PDB entry 6N57 | electron microscopy, 3.70 A resolution | chains I and J of the 7 polymer chains in the assembly

== Chain I ==
Protein: DNA-directed RNA polymerase subunit beta
Source organism: Escherichia coli
Notes: EC 2.7.7.6
UniProtKB: P0A8V2 (RPOB_ECOLI); residue numbers follow UniProt; this construct covers 1-1342
Chain sequence (1342 residues; each row starts with the number of its first residue):
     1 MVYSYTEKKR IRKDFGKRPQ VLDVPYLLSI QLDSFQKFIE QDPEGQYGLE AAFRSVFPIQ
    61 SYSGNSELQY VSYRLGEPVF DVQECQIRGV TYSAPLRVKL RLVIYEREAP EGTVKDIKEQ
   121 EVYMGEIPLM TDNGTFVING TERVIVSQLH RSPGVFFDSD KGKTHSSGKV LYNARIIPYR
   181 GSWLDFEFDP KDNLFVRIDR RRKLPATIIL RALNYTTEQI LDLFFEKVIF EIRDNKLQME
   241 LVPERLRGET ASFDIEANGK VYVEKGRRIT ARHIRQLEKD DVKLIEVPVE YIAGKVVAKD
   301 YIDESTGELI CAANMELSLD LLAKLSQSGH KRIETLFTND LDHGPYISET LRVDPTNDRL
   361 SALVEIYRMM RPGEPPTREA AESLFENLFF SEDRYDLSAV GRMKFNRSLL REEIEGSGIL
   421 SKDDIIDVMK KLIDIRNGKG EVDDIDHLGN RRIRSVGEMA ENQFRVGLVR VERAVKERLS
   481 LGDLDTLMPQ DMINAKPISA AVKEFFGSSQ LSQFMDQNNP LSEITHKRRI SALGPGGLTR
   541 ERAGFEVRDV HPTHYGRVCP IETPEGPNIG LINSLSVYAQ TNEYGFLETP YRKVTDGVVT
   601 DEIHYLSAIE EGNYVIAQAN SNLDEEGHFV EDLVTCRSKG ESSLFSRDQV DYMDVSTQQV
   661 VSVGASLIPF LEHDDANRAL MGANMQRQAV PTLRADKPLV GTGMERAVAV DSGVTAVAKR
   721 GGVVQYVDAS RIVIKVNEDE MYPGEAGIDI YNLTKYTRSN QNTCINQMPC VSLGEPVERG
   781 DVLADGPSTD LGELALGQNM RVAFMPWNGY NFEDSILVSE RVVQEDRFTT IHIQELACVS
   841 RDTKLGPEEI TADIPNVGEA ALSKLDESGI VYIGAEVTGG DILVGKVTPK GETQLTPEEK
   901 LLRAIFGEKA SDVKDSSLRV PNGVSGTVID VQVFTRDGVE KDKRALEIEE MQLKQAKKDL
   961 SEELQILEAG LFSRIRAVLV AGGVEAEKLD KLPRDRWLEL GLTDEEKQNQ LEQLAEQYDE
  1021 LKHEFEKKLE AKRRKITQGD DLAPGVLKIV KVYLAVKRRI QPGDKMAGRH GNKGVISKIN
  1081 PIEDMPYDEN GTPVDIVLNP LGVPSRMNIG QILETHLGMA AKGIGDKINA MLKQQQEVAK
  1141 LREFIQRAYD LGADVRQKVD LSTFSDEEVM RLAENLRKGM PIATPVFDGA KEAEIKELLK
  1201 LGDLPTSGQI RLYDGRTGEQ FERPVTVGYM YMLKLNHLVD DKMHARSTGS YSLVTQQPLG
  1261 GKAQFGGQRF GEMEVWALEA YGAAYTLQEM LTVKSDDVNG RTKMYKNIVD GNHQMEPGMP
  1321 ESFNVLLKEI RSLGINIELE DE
Unresolved in the structure: 1
Residues lining bound ligands: chapso (1N7): Gln-725, Glu-962, Gln-965, Ile-966, Ala-969, Arg-994
UniProt features mapped onto this chain:
  - modified residue (N6-acetyllysine): Lys-1022, Lys-1200
  - mutagenesis: Ile-561 (I561S: Resistant to antibiotics salinamide A and B), Ile-569 (I569S: Resistant to antibiotics salinamide A and B), Ala-665 (A665E: Resistant to antibiotics salinamide A and B), Asp-675 (D675A/G: Resistant to antibiotics salinamide A and B), Asn-677 (N677H/K: Resistant to antibiotics salinamide A and B), Leu-680 (L680M: Resistant to antibiotics salinamide A and B), Glu-813 (E813K: Disrupts the enzyme's active center)

== Chain J ==
Protein: DNA-directed RNA polymerase subunit beta'
Source organism: Escherichia coli
Notes: EC 2.7.7.6
UniProtKB: P0A8T7 (RPOC_ECOLI); numbering as in UniProt (aligned over 2-1407)
Chain sequence (1430 residues; row label = number of the first residue in the row):
     1 VKDLLKFLKA QTKTEEFDAI KIALASPDMI RSWSFGEVKK PETINYRTFK PERDGLFCAR
    61 IFGPVKDYEC LCGKYKRLKH RGVICEKCGV EVTQTKVRRE RMGHIELASP TAHIWFLKSL
   121 PSRIGLLLDM PLRDIERVLY FESYVVIEGG MTNLERQQIL TEEQYLDALE EFGDEFDAKM
   181 GAEAIQALLK SMDLEQECEQ LREELNETNS ETKRKKLTKR IKLLEAFVQS GNKPEWMILT
   241 VLPVLPPDLR PLVPLDGGRF ATSDLNDLYR RVINRNNRLK RLLDLAAPDI IVRNEKRMLQ
   301 EAVDALLDNG RRGRAITGSN KRPLKSLADM IKGKQGRFRQ NLLGKRVDYS GRSVITVGPY
   361 LRLHQCGLPK KMALELFKPF IYGKLELRGL ATTIKAAKKM VEREEAVVWD ILDEVIREHP
   421 VLLNRAPTLH RLGIQAFEPV LIEGKAIQLH PLVCAAYNAD FDGDQMAVHV PLTLEAQLEA
   481 RALMMSTNNI LSPANGEPII VPSQDVVLGL YYMTRDCVNA KGEGMVLTGP KEAERLYRSG
   541 LASLHARVKV RITEYEKDAN GELVAKTSLK DTTVGRAILW MIVPKGLPYS IVNQALGKKA
   601 ISKMLNTCYR ILGLKPTVIF ADQIMYTGFA YAARSGASVG IDDMVIPEKK HEIISEAEAE
   661 VAEIQEQFQS GLVTAGERYN KVIDIWAAAN DRVSKAMMDN LQTETVINRD GQEEKQVSFN
   721 SIYMMADSGA RGSAAQIRQL AGMRGLMAKP DGSIIETPIT ANFREGLNVL QYFISTHGAR
   781 KGLADTALKT ANSGYLTRRL VDVAQDLVVT EDDCGTHEGI MMTPVIEGGD VKEPLRDRVL
   841 GRVTAEDVLK PGTADILVPR NTLLHEQWCD LLEENSVDAV KVRSVVSCDT DFGVCAHCYG
   901 RDLARGHIIN KGEAIGVIAA QSIGEPGTQL TMRTFHIGGA ASRAAAESSI QVKNKGSIKL
   961 SNVKSVVNSS GKLVITSRNT ELKLIDEFGR TKESYKVPYG AVLAKGDGEQ VAGGETVANW
  1021 DPHTMPVITE VSGFVRFTDM IDGQTITRQT DELTGLSSLV VLDSAERTAG GKDLRPALKI
  1081 VDAQGNDVLI PGTDMPAQYF LPGKAIVQLE DGVQISSGDT LARIPQESGG TKDITGGLPR
  1141 VADLFEARRP KEPAILAEIS GIVSFGKETK GKRRLVITPV DGSDPYEEMI PKWRQLNVFE
  1201 GERVERGDVI SDGPEAPHDI LRLRGVHAVT RYIVNEVQDV YRLQGVKIND KHIEVIVRQM
  1261 LRKATIVNAG SSDFLEGEQV EYSRVKIANR ELEANGKVGA TYSRDLLGIT KASLATESFI
  1321 SAASFQETTR VLTEAAVAGK RDELRGLKEN VIVGRLIPAG TGYAYHQDRM RRRAAGEAPA
  1381 APQVTAEDAS ASLAELLNAG LGGSDNELEL EVLFQGPSSG HHHHHHHHHH
Unresolved in the structure: 1-14, 939-947, 1127-1131, 1376-1430
Differences from the reference sequence: expression tag (1, 1408-1430)
Bound ions: Zn2+ site 1: Cys-70, Cys-72, Cys-85, Cys-88; Mg2+: Asp-460, Asp-462, Asp-464; Zn2+ site 2: Cys-814, Cys-888, Cys-895, Cys-898
Residues lining bound ligands: chapso (1N7): Phe-935, Ile-937, Leu-1243, Gln-1244
UniProt features mapped onto this chain:
  - binding site (Zn(2+)): Cys-70, Cys-72, Cys-85, Cys-88, Cys-814, Cys-888, Cys-895, Cys-898
  - binding site (Mg(2+)): Asp-460, Asp-462, Asp-464
  - modified residue: Lys-983 (N6-acetyllysine)
  - mutagenesis: Gln-504 (Q504P: Resistant to antibiotics salinamide A and B), Asn-690 (N690D: Resistant to antibiotics salinamide A and B), Met-697 (M697V: Resistant to antibiotics salinamide A and B), Ala-735 (A735T: Resistant to antibiotics salinamide A and B), Arg-738 (R738C/H/P/S: Resistant to antibiotics salinamide A and B), Ala-748 (A748E: Resistant to antibiotics salinamide A and B), Pro-758 (P758S/T: Resistant to antibiotics salinamide A and B), Phe-763 (F763C: Resistant to antibiotics salinamide A and B), Ser-775 (S775A: Resistant to antibiotics salinamide A and B), Ala-779 (A779T/V: Resistant to antibiotics salinamide A and B), Arg-780 (R780C: Resistant to antibiotics salinamide A and B), Gly-782 (G782A/C: Resistant to antibiotics salinamide A and B), 1 further mutagenesis entry in UniProt
From the paper describing this entry:
  - conformationally variable residues (helix shift): Leu-788

== Interface between chain I and chain J ==
Pairs across the interface (320):
  Phe-545(I) / Lys-781(J)
  Arg-548(I) / Arg-780(J)
  Asp-549(I) / Pro-750(J)
  Val-550(I) / His-777(J)  hydrogen bond (backbone-side chain)
  Tyr-555(I) / Val-769(J)
  Cys-559(I) / Arg-780(J)
  Pro-560(I) / Phe-773(J)  hydrophobic
  Pro-560(I) / Thr-776(J)
  Pro-560(I) / Arg-780(J)  hydrogen bond (backbone-side chain)
  Ile-561(I) / Tyr-772(J)
  Thr-563(I) / Arg-780(J)
  Gly-566(I) / Ala-787(J)
  Ile-569(I) / Leu-783(J)  hydrophobic
  Ile-569(I) / Ala-784(J)
  Ile-569(I) / Ala-787(J)  hydrophobic
  Asn-573(I) / Arg-780(J)
  Gln-618(I) / Leu-770(J)
  Asn-620(I) / Asn-768(J)
  Glu-641(I) / Glu-756(J)
  Ser-642(I) / Thr-757(J)
  Thr-657(I) / Val-769(J)
  Val-660(I) / Val-769(J)  hydrophobic
  Val-660(I) / Phe-773(J)  hydrophobic
  Leu-671(I) / Tyr-772(J)
  Glu-672(I) / Leu-767(J)  hydrogen bond (backbone-backbone)
  His-673(I) / Phe-763(J)  hydrogen bond (side chain-backbone)
  His-673(I) / Arg-764(J)
  His-673(I) / Glu-765(J)  hydrogen bond (side chain-backbone)
  His-673(I) / Gly-766(J)
  Asp-674(I) / Phe-763(J)
  Asp-674(I) / Tyr-772(J)
  Asp-675(I) / Arg-744(J)  salt bridge
  Asp-675(I) / Phe-763(J)
  Asp-675(I) / Tyr-772(J)
  Ala-676(I) / Tyr-772(J)
  Ala-676(I) / Ala-779(J)  hydrophobic
  Asn-677(I) / Ala-779(J)  hydrogen bond (side chain-backbone)
  Asn-677(I) / Leu-783(J)
  Ala-679(I) / Tyr-772(J)
  Leu-680(I) / Leu-783(J)  hydrophobic
  Phe-804(I) / Ser-638(J)  hydrogen bond (backbone-side chain)
  Met-805(I) / Ala-633(J)
  Pro-806(I) / Ala-632(J)
  Pro-806(I) / Ala-637(J)
  Trp-807(I) / Ala-633(J)  hydrophobic
  Asn-808(I) / Pro-359(J)
  Asn-808(I) / Phe-629(J)
  Asn-808(I) / Ala-633(J)
  Gly-809(I) / Val-357(J)
  Gly-809(I) / Pro-359(J)
  Gly-809(I) / Phe-629(J)
  Tyr-810(I) / Val-357(J)
  Tyr-810(I) / Pro-359(J)
  Asn-811(I) / Asp-505(J)
  Phe-812(I) / Val-357(J)  hydrophobic
  Phe-812(I) / Ser-503(J)
  Phe-812(I) / Gln-504(J)  hydrogen bond (backbone-side chain)
  Phe-812(I) / Asp-505(J)
  Phe-812(I) / Phe-629(J)  hydrophobic
  Glu-813(I) / Asp-460(J)
  Glu-813(I) / Phe-461(J)
  Glu-813(I) / Gln-504(J)  hydrogen bond (backbone-side chain)
  Asp-814(I) / Asp-460(J)
  Ser-815(I) / Val-357(J)
  Ser-815(I) / Phe-461(J)
  Arg-841(I) / Asp-256(J)
  Gln-894(I) / Arg-77(J)
  Pro-1044(I) / Gly-257(J)
  Pro-1062(I) / Ala-446(J)
  Gly-1063(I) / Val-354(J)
  Lys-1065(I) / Asp-462(J)  hydrogen bond (side chain-backbone)
  Lys-1073(I) / Asp-462(J)  salt bridge
  Val-1075(I) / Val-354(J)  hydrophobic
  Val-1075(I) / Ile-355(J)
  Val-1075(I) / Phe-461(J)
  Val-1075(I) / Asp-462(J)
  Val-1075(I) / Gly-463(J)
  Ser-1077(I) / Thr-356(J)
  Ser-1077(I) / Val-357(J)
  Asn-1099(I) / Gln-504(J)
  Asn-1099(I) / Asp-505(J)  hydrogen bond
  Pro-1100(I) / Ala-637(J)
  Pro-1100(I) / Ser-638(J)
  Pro-1100(I) / Met-725(J)
  Leu-1101(I) / Gln-504(J)
  Leu-1101(I) / Asp-505(J)
  Leu-1101(I) / Met-725(J)  hydrophobic
  Leu-1101(I) / Ala-730(J)  hydrophobic
  Leu-1101(I) / Arg-731(J)  hydrogen bond (backbone-side chain)
  Pro-1104(I) / Ile-722(J)  hydrophobic
  Pro-1104(I) / Met-725(J)  hydrophobic
  Pro-1104(I) / Gln-736(J)
  Ser-1105(I) / Arg-731(J)  hydrogen bond
  Ser-1105(I) / Gln-736(J)  hydrogen bond (backbone-side chain)
  Arg-1106(I) / Arg-731(J)
  Met-1107(I) / Gln-736(J)
  Met-1107(I) / Gln-739(J)
  Met-1107(I) / Leu-740(J)  hydrophobic
  Met-1107(I) / Phe-763(J)  hydrophobic
  Ile-1109(I) / Ile-641(J)  hydrophobic
  Ile-1109(I) / Met-644(J)  hydrophobic
  Ile-1109(I) / Phe-763(J)
  Ile-1112(I) / Val-639(J)  hydrophobic
  Ile-1112(I) / Ile-641(J)
  Leu-1113(I) / Ile-641(J)  hydrophobic
  His-1116(I) / Ile-641(J)
  Phe-1187(I) / Leu-767(J)
  Phe-1187(I) / Tyr-772(J)  hydrophobic
  Glu-1192(I) / Ile-641(J)
  Glu-1192(I) / Arg-764(J)  salt bridge
  Lys-1196(I) / Asp-642(J)  salt bridge
  Ser-1207(I) / Asp-642(J)
  Gln-1209(I) / Gly-640(J)
  Gln-1209(I) / Asp-643(J)  hydrogen bond
  Glu-1219(I) / Arg-538(J)  salt bridge
  Glu-1219(I) / Arg-634(J)  salt bridge
  Phe-1221(I) / Ala-633(J)
  Glu-1222(I) / Tyr-512(J)  hydrogen bond
  Glu-1222(I) / Tyr-537(J)
  Glu-1222(I) / Arg-634(J)
  Glu-1222(I) / Ser-635(J)
  Glu-1222(I) / Gly-636(J)
  Arg-1223(I) / Tyr-512(J)
  Arg-1223(I) / Ser-635(J)
  Arg-1223(I) / Gly-636(J)
  Arg-1223(I) / Ala-637(J)
  Arg-1223(I) / Phe-719(J)  hydrogen bond (side chain-backbone)
  Arg-1223(I) / Ser-721(J)  hydrogen bond
  Arg-1223(I) / Met-724(J)
  Val-1225(I) / Gly-636(J)
  Val-1225(I) / Ser-638(J)
  Thr-1226(I) / Ser-638(J)  hydrogen bond
  Thr-1226(I) / Val-639(J)  hydrogen bond (side chain-backbone)
  Thr-1226(I) / Gly-640(J)
  Val-1239(I) / Lys-445(J)
  Asp-1240(I) / Lys-445(J)
  Lys-1242(I) / Arg-352(J)
  Lys-1242(I) / Gln-465(J)
  Met-1243(I) / Arg-352(J)
  Met-1243(I) / Met-372(J)  hydrophobic
  Met-1243(I) / Lys-445(J)
  His-1244(I) / Gly-351(J)
  His-1244(I) / Arg-352(J)  hydrogen bond (backbone-backbone)
  Ala-1245(I) / Ser-350(J)
  Ala-1245(I) / Gly-351(J)
  Ala-1245(I) / Glu-375(J)
  Arg-1246(I) / Asp-348(J)  salt bridge
  Arg-1246(I) / Tyr-349(J)  hydrogen bond (backbone-backbone)
  Arg-1246(I) / Ser-350(J)  hydrogen bond (backbone-backbone)
  Ser-1247(I) / Asp-348(J)
  Ser-1247(I) / Tyr-349(J)
  Ser-1247(I) / Glu-375(J)
  Ser-1247(I) / Lys-378(J)
  Tyr-1251(I) / Asp-348(J)  hydrogen bond
  Leu-1253(I) / Arg-99(J)
  Leu-1253(I) / Pro-251(J)  hydrophobic
  Val-1254(I) / Arg-99(J)  hydrogen bond (backbone-side chain)
  Val-1254(I) / Leu-249(J)
  Val-1254(I) / Arg-337(J)
  Thr-1255(I) / Arg-337(J)
  Gln-1257(I) / Asn-341(J)  hydrogen bond
  Gln-1257(I) / Lys-345(J)
  Pro-1258(I) / Arg-346(J)
  Pro-1258(I) / Asp-348(J)
  Gln-1264(I) / Arg-352(J)
  Gly-1267(I) / Arg-346(J)
  Gly-1267(I) / Val-347(J)
  Gly-1267(I) / Ser-350(J)
  Gln-1268(I) / Arg-346(J)
  Gln-1268(I) / Val-347(J)
  Gln-1268(I) / Ser-350(J)  hydrogen bond (backbone-side chain)
  Gln-1268(I) / Gly-351(J)
  Gln-1268(I) / Arg-352(J)
  Gln-1268(I) / Ala-467(J)
  Arg-1269(I) / Gln-340(J)
  Arg-1269(I) / Arg-346(J)
  Phe-1270(I) / Leu-343(J)
  Phe-1270(I) / Gly-344(J)
  Phe-1270(I) / Lys-345(J)  hydrogen bond (backbone-backbone)
  Phe-1270(I) / Val-347(J)  hydrophobic
  Phe-1270(I) / His-469(J)
  Gly-1271(I) / Leu-343(J)
  Gly-1271(I) / Gly-344(J)
  Glu-1272(I) / Leu-343(J)
  Glu-1272(I) / Arg-798(J)  salt bridge
  Glu-1272(I) / Lys-1348(J)  salt bridge
  Met-1273(I) / Thr-428(J)
  Glu-1274(I) / Asn-424(J)
  Glu-1274(I) / Ala-426(J)
  Glu-1274(I) / Thr-428(J)
  Glu-1274(I) / Ile-434(J)
  Trp-1276(I) / Arg-798(J)
  Trp-1276(I) / Val-801(J)  hydrophobic
  Trp-1276(I) / Val-917(J)
  Trp-1276(I) / Gln-921(J)
  Ala-1277(I) / Thr-428(J)
  Ala-1277(I) / Ile-434(J)  hydrophobic
  Ala-1277(I) / Gln-921(J)
  Leu-1278(I) / Met-484(J)  hydrophobic
  Glu-1279(I) / Gln-805(J)  hydrogen bond
  Glu-1279(I) / Ala-914(J)
  Glu-1279(I) / Val-917(J)
  Glu-1279(I) / Leu-1347(J)
  Glu-1279(I) / Val-1351(J)
  Glu-1279(I) / Ile-1357(J)
  Ala-1280(I) / Arg-431(J)
  Ala-1280(I) / Ile-918(J)  hydrophobic
  Tyr-1281(I) / Arg-431(J)  hydrogen bond (side chain-backbone)
  Tyr-1281(I) / Ile-434(J)  hydrogen bond (side chain-backbone)
  Tyr-1281(I) / Leu-483(J)
  Tyr-1281(I) / Met-484(J)  hydrophobic
  Tyr-1281(I) / Asn-489(J)  hydrogen bond
  Gly-1282(I) / Gly-1360(J)
  Gly-1282(I) / Thr-1361(J)  hydrogen bond (backbone-backbone)
  Ala-1283(I) / Glu-479(J)
  Ala-1283(I) / Met-484(J)  hydrophobic
  Ala-1284(I) / Glu-479(J)  hydrogen bond (backbone-side chain)
  Ala-1284(I) / Ile-1357(J)
  Ala-1284(I) / Thr-1361(J)
  Ala-1284(I) / Gly-1362(J)
  Tyr-1285(I) / Glu-475(J)
  Tyr-1285(I) / Glu-479(J)  hydrogen bond (backbone-side chain)
  Tyr-1285(I) / Leu-1356(J)
  Tyr-1285(I) / Thr-1361(J)
  Thr-1286(I) / Ala-476(J)  hydrogen bond (side chain-backbone)
  Thr-1286(I) / Glu-479(J)  hydrogen bond (backbone-side chain)
  Leu-1287(I) / Ile-1357(J)  hydrophobic
  Gln-1288(I) / Leu-1356(J)
  Glu-1289(I) / Pro-471(J)
  Glu-1289(I) / Leu-472(J)  hydrogen bond (side chain-backbone)
  Glu-1289(I) / Thr-473(J)  hydrogen bond (side chain-backbone)
  Glu-1289(I) / Ala-476(J)
  Met-1290(I) / Val-347(J)
  Leu-1291(I) / Lys-345(J)  hydrogen bond (backbone-side chain)
  Leu-1291(I) / Val-1351(J)
  Thr-1292(I) / Gly-1354(J)
  Lys-1294(I) / Val-347(J)
  Lys-1294(I) / Asp-348(J)  hydrogen bond (backbone-backbone)
  Lys-1294(I) / Tyr-349(J)
  Lys-1294(I) / Val-470(J)  hydrogen bond (side chain-backbone)
  Lys-1294(I) / Leu-472(J)
  Ser-1295(I) / Lys-345(J)
  Ser-1295(I) / Arg-346(J)  hydrogen bond (side chain-backbone)
  Asp-1296(I) / Lys-345(J)
  Val-1298(I) / Lys-96(J)
  Met-1304(I) / Leu-472(J)  hydrophobic
  Tyr-1305(I) / Tyr-349(J)
  Tyr-1305(I) / Pro-379(J)  hydrophobic
  Tyr-1305(I) / Tyr-382(J)
  Ile-1308(I) / Pro-379(J)  hydrophobic
  Ile-1308(I) / Phe-380(J)
  Val-1309(I) / Gly-383(J)
  Val-1309(I) / Glu-386(J)
  Asp-1310(I) / Glu-386(J)
  His-1313(I) / Phe-380(J)
  His-1313(I) / Leu-472(J)
  His-1313(I) / Thr-473(J)
  His-1313(I) / Leu-474(J)
  Met-1315(I) / Thr-473(J)
  Gly-1318(I) / Gly-1354(J)
  Met-1319(I) / Glu-15(J)
  Met-1319(I) / Phe-17(J)  hydrophobic
  Pro-1320(I) / Lys-345(J)
  Pro-1320(I) / Val-1353(J)
  Pro-1320(I) / Gly-1354(J)
  Glu-1321(I) / Arg-99(J)  salt bridge
  Ser-1322(I) / Asn-341(J)  hydrogen bond (side chain-backbone)
  Ser-1322(I) / Leu-342(J)
  Ser-1322(I) / Lys-345(J)
  Phe-1323(I) / Ile-20(J)  hydrophobic
  Phe-1323(I) / Leu-342(J)
  Phe-1323(I) / Ile-1352(J)  hydrophobic
  Phe-1323(I) / Val-1353(J)  hydrophobic
  Val-1325(I) / Arg-99(J)
  Val-1325(I) / Leu-249(J)  hydrophobic
  Val-1325(I) / Arg-337(J)
  Leu-1326(I) / Ile-331(J)  hydrophobic
  Leu-1326(I) / Phe-338(J)  hydrophobic
  Lys-1328(I) / Glu-100(J)
  Lys-1328(I) / Leu-245(J)
  Lys-1328(I) / Leu-249(J)
  Glu-1329(I) / Met-330(J)
  Glu-1329(I) / Ile-331(J)
  Glu-1329(I) / Arg-337(J)
  Ile-1330(I) / Ile-331(J)  hydrophobic
  Arg-1331(I) / Trp-33(J)
  Arg-1331(I) / Met-102(J)
  Ser-1332(I) / Met-102(J)
  Ser-1332(I) / Pro-243(J)
  Ser-1332(I) / Leu-327(J)
  Leu-1333(I) / Trp-115(J)  hydrophobic
  Leu-1333(I) / Leu-307(J)  hydrophobic
  Leu-1333(I) / Leu-327(J)  hydrophobic
  Gly-1334(I) / Ala-25(J)
  Gly-1334(I) / His-113(J)  hydrogen bond (backbone-side chain)
  Ile-1335(I) / Ile-22(J)  hydrophobic
  Ile-1335(I) / Ala-23(J)
  Ile-1335(I) / Ala-25(J)
  Ile-1335(I) / Phe-116(J)  hydrophobic
  Ile-1335(I) / Ala-1336(J)  hydrophobic
  Asn-1336(I) / Lys-21(J)
  Asn-1336(I) / Ile-22(J)
  Asn-1336(I) / Ala-23(J)  hydrogen bond (backbone-backbone)
  Asn-1336(I) / Leu-24(J)
  Asn-1336(I) / Ala-25(J)
  Asn-1336(I) / Trp-33(J)
  Ile-1337(I) / Ile-20(J)  hydrophobic
  Ile-1337(I) / Lys-21(J)
  Glu-1338(I) / Ile-20(J)
  Glu-1338(I) / Lys-21(J)  salt bridge
  Leu-1339(I) / Phe-17(J)  hydrophobic
  Glu-1340(I) / Phe-17(J)
  Glu-1340(I) / Asp-18(J)  hydrogen bond (backbone-backbone)
  Glu-1340(I) / Ala-19(J)  hydrogen bond (backbone-backbone)
  Glu-1340(I) / Lys-21(J)
  Glu-1340(I) / Arg-1341(J)
  Asp-1341(I) / Asp-18(J)  hydrogen bond (backbone-side chain)
  Glu-1342(I) / Phe-17(J)
  Glu-1342(I) / Asp-18(J)  hydrogen bond (backbone-side chain)
  Glu-1342(I) / Arg-1341(J)  salt bridge
Interface residues without a listed pair, chain I (163 interface residues in all): His-551, Glu-562, Glu-565, Gly-570, Lys-844, Glu-892, Leu-895, Gly-1074, Ile-1076, Gly-1102, Val-1103, Thr-1217, Pro-1224, Thr-1248, Gln-1256, Gly-1266, Val-1275, Gln-1314, Asn-1324
Interface residues without a listed pair, chain J (179 interface residues in all): Met-29, Phe-49, Glu-69, Lys-76, Asp-248, Val-253, Tyr-269, Ser-353, Tyr-360, Leu-376, Leu-422, Leu-432, Gln-435, Gln-448, Pro-451, Ala-459, Gln-477, Leu-508, Leu-544, Ala-630, Gly-732, Ser-775, Thr-797, Glu-913, Leu-1332

== In short ==
Chain I and chain J form an interface of 163 and 179 residues respectively; the contacts include 50 hydrogen
bonds and 12 salt bridges. Polar pairs include Asp-675(I)/Arg-744(J), Lys-1073(I)/Asp-462(J) and
Glu-1192(I)/Arg-764(J). Ligands of chain I: chapso. Ligands of chain J: chapso. The paper reports
conformational variability at Leu-788(J).
Here chain I is DNA-directed RNA polymerase subunit beta and chain J is DNA-directed RNA polymerase subunit
beta', both from Escherichia coli. Entry 6N57 (Cryo-EM structure of Escherichia coli RNAP polymerase bound
with TraR in conformation I) was determined by electron microscopy (same publication as 6N58, 6OUL and 6P1K).
